PDB entry 1VQM | X-ray diffraction, 2.30 A resolution | chains 0 and R of the 32 polymer chains in the assembly

# Chain 0
Molecule: 23S ribosomal RNA
Organism: Haloarcula marismortui
Sequence (2922 nucleotides; row label = number of the first residue in the row):
     2 UUGGCUACUA UGCCAGCUGG UGGAUUGCUC GGCUCAGGCG CUGAUGAAGG ACGUGCCAAG
    62 CUGCGAUAAG CCAUGGGGAG CCGCACGGAG GCGAAGAACC AUGGAUUUCC GAAUGAGAAU
   122 CUCUCUAACA AUUGCUUCGC GCAAUGAGGA ACCCCGAGAA CUGAAACAUC UCAGUAUCGG
   182 GAGGAACAGA AAACGCAAUG UGAUGUCGUU AGUAACCGCG AGUGAACGCG AUACAGCCCA
   242 AACCGAAGCC CUCACGGGCA AUGUGGUGUC AGGGCUACCU CUCAUCAGCC GACCGUCUCG
   302 ACGAAGUCUC UUGGAACAGA GCGUGAUACA GGGUGACAAC CCCGUACUCG AGACCAGUAC
   362 GACGUGCGGU AGUGCCAGAG UAGCGGGGGU UGGAUAUCCC UCGCGAAUAA CGCAGGCAUC
   422 GACUGCGAAG GCUAAACACA ACCUGAGACC GAUAGUGAAC AAGUAGUGUG AACGAACGCU
   482 GCAAAGUACC CUCAGAAGGG AGGCGAAAUA GAGCAUGAAA UCAGUUGGCG AUCGAGCGAC
   542 AGGGCAUACA AGGUCCCUCG ACGAAUGACC GACGCGCGAG CGUCCAGUAA GACUCACGGG
   602 AAGCCGAUGU UCUGUCGUAC GUUUUGAAAA ACGAGCCAGG GAGUGUGUCU GCAUGGCAAG
   662 UCUAACCGGA GUAUCCGGGG AGGCACAGGG AAACCGACAU GGCCGCAGGG CUUUGCCCGA
   722 GGGCCGCCGU CUUCAAGGGC GGGGAGCCAU GUGGACACGA CCCGAAUCCG GACGAUCUAC
   782 GCAUGGACAA GAUGAAGCGU GCCGAAAGGC ACGUGGAAGU CUGUUAGAGU UGGUGUCCUA
   842 CAAUACCCUC UCGUGAUCUA UGUGUAGGGG UGAAAGGCCC AUCGAGUCCG GCAACAGCUG
   902 GUUCCAAUCG AAACAUGUCG AAGCAUGACC UCCGCCGAGG UAGUCUGUGA GGUAGAGCGA
   962 CCGAUUGGUG UGUCCGCCUC CGAGAGGAGU CGGCACACCU GUCAAACUCC AAACUUACAG
  1022 ACGCCGUUUG ACGCGGGGAU UCCGGUGCGC GGGGUAAGCC UGUGUACCAG GAGGGGAACA
  1082 ACCCAGAGAU AGGUUAAGGU CCCCAAGUGU GGAUUAAGUG UAAUCCUCUG AAGGUGGUCU
  1142 CGAGCCCUAG ACAGCCGGGA GGUGAGCUUA GAAGCAGCUA CCCUCUAAGA AAAGCGUAAC
  1202 AGCUUACCGG CCGAGGUUUG AGGCGCCCAA AAUGAUCGGG ACUCAAAUCC ACCACCGAGA
  1262 CCUGUCCGUA CCACUCAUAC UGGUAAUCGA GUAGAUUGGC GCUCUAAUUG GAUGGAAGUA
  1322 GGGGUGAAAA CUCCUAUGGA CCGAUUAGUG ACGAAAAUCC UGGCCAUAGU AGCAGCGAUA
  1382 GUCGGGUGAG AACCCCGACG GCCUAAUGGA UAAGGGUUCC UCAGCACUGC UGAUCAGCUG
  1442 AGGGUUAGCC GGUCCUAAGU CAUACCGCAA CUCGACUAUG ACGAAAUGGG AAACGGGUUA
  1502 AUAUUCCCGU GCCACUAUGC AGUGAAAGUU GACGCCCUGG GGUCGAUCAC GCUGGGCAUU
  1562 CGCCCAGUCG AACCGUCCAA CUCCGUGGAA GCCGUAAUGG CAGGAAGCGG ACGAACGGCG
  1622 GCAUAGGGAA ACGUGAUUCA ACCUGGGGCC CAUGAAAAGA CGAGCAUAGU GUCCGUACCG
  1682 AGAACCGACA CAGGUGUCCA UGGCGGCGAA AGCCAAGGCC UGUCGGGAGC AACCAACGUU
  1742 AGGGAAUUCG GCAAGUUAGU CCCGUACCUU CGGAAGAAGG GAUGCCUGCU CCGGAACGGA
  1802 GCAGGUCGCA GUGACUCGGA AGCUCGGACU GUCUAGUAAC AACAUAGGUG ACCGCAAAUC
  1862 CGCAAGGACU CGUACGGUCA CUGAAUCCUG CCCAGUGCAG GUAUCUGAAC ACCUCGUACA
  1922 AGAGGACGAA GGACCUGUCA ACGGCGGGGG UAACUAUGAC CCUCUUAAGG UAGCGUAGUA
  1982 CCUUGCCGCA UCAGUAGCGG CUUGCAUGAA UGGAUUAACC AGAGCUUCAC UGUCCCAACG
  2042 UUGGGCCCGG UGAACUGUAC AUUCCAGUGC GGAGUCUGGA GACACCCAGG GGGAAGCGAA
  2102 GACCCUAUGG AGCUUUACUG CAGGCUGUCG CUGAGACGUG GUCGCCGAUG UGCAGCAUAG
  2162 GUAGGAGACA CUACACAGGU ACCCGCGCUA GCGGGCCACC GAGUCAACAG UGAAAUACUA
  2222 CCCGUCGGUG ACUGCGACUC UCACUCCGGG AGGAGGACAC CGAUAGCCGG GCAGUUUGAC
  2282 UGGGGCGGUA CGCGCUCGAA AAGAUAUCGA GCGCGCCCUA UGGCUAUCUC AGCCGGGACA
  2342 GAGACCCGGC GAAGAGUGCA AGAGCAAAAG AUAGCUUGAC AGUGUUCUUC CCAACGAGGA
  2402 ACGCUGACGC GAAAGCGUGG UCUAGCGAAC CAAUUAGCCU GCUUGAUGCG GGCAAUUGAU
  2462 GACAGAAAAG CUACCCUAGG GAUAACAGAG UCGUCACUCG CAAGAGCACA UAUCGACCGA
  2522 GUGGCUUGCU ACCUCGAUGU CGGUUCCCUC CAUCCUGCCC GUGCAGAAGC GGGCAAGGGU
  2582 GAGGUUGUUC GCCUAUUAAA GGAGGUCGUG AGCUGGGUUU AGACCGUCGU GAGACAGGUC
  2642 GGCUGCUAUC UACUGGGUGU GUAAUGGUGU CUGACAAGAA CGACCGUAUA GUACGAGAGG
  2702 AACUACGGUU GGUGGCCACU GGUGUACCGG UUGUUCGAGA GAGCACGUGC CGGGUAGCCA
  2762 CGCCACACGG GGUAAGAGCU GAACGCAUCU AAGCUCGAAA CCCACUUGGA AAAGAGACAC
  2822 CGCCGAGGUC CCGCGUACAA GACGCGGUCG AUAGACUCGG GGUGUGCGCG UCGAGGUAAC
  2882 GAGACGUUAA GCCCACGAGC ACUAACAGAC CAAAGCCAUC AU
Not modelled in the structure: 2-9, 126-127, 715, 971-998, 1560, 1952-1963, 2137-2236, 2339-2343, 2665-2666, 2915-2923
Modified / non-standard residues: 1MA (6-hydro-1-methyladenosine-5'-monophosphate) at position 628, OMU (o2'-methyluridine 5'-monophosphate) at position 2587, OMG (o2'-methylguanosine-5'-monophosphate) at position 2588, UR3 (3-methyluridine-5'-monophoshate) at position 2619, PSU (pseudouridine-5'-monophosphate) at position 2621
Differences from the reference sequence: modified residue (628, 2587-2588, 2619, 2621)

# Chain R
Name: 50S ribosomal protein L22P
Organism: Haloarcula marismortui
Reference sequence: P10970 (RL22_HALMA); residue numbers follow UniProt; this construct covers 0-154
Amino-acid sequence (155 residues; row label = number of the first residue in the row; numbering starts at 0):
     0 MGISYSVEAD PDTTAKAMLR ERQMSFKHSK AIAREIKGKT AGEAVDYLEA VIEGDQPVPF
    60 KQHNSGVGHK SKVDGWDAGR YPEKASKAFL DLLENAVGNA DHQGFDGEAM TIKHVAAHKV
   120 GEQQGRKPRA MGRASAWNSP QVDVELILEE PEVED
Not modelled in the structure: 0, 151-154

# How chain 0 and chain R interact
Residue-residue contacts (132):
  A11(0) - Lys60(R)  hydrogen bond to the phosphate
  A11(0) - Trp75(R)  sugar contact
  U12(0) - Lys60(R)  salt bridge to the phosphate
  U12(0) - Trp75(R)  sugar contact
  G13(0) - Gln61(R)  phosphate contact
  U19(0) - Ser5(R)  hydrogen bond to the sugar
  G20(0) - Ile2(R)  sugar contact
  G20(0) - Ser3(R)  hydrogen bond to the sugar
  G20(0) - Tyr4(R)  sugar contact
  G20(0) - Ser5(R)  sugar contact
  G20(0) - His117(R)  base contact
  G21(0) - Gly1(R)  sugar contact
  G21(0) - Ile2(R)  phosphate contact
  G21(0) - Ser3(R)  hydrogen bond to the phosphate
  G21(0) - Lys118(R)  sugar contact
  G21(0) - Val119(R)  sugar contact
  U22(0) - Gly1(R)  hydrogen bond to the phosphate
  U22(0) - Val119(R)  sugar contact
  C492(0) - His101(R)  hydrogen bond to the sugar
  C494(0) - Glu93(R)  sugar contact
  G499(0) - Arg19(R)  phosphate contact
  G499(0) - Asn94(R)  hydrogen bond to the base
  G500(0) - Tyr4(R)  phosphate contact
  G500(0) - Ala16(R)  sugar contact
  G500(0) - Met17(R)  hydrogen bond to the sugar
  G500(0) - Arg19(R)  salt bridge to the phosphate
  G500(0) - Asn94(R)  hydrogen bond to the sugar
  G500(0) - Asn98(R)  base contact
  G501(0) - Tyr4(R)  hydrogen bond to the phosphate
  G501(0) - Lys15(R)  sugar contact
  G501(0) - Met17(R)  phosphate contact
  G501(0) - Asn98(R)  hydrogen bond to the sugar
  G501(0) - Gln102(R)  sugar contact
  C523(0) - Phe25(R)  sugar contact
  C523(0) - Lys29(R)  hydrogen bond to the phosphate
  A524(0) - Phe25(R)  sugar contact
  A524(0) - Lys29(R)  salt bridge to the phosphate
  A524(0) - Gln61(R)  phosphate contact
  A524(0) - Ala115(R)  sugar contact
  A524(0) - Ala116(R)  hydrogen bond to the sugar
  A524(0) - His117(R)  hydrogen bond to the base
  G525(0) - Arg33(R)  salt bridge to the phosphate
  G525(0) - Lys36(R)  phosphate contact
  G525(0) - His113(R)  hydrogen bond to the sugar
  G525(0) - Ala115(R)  sugar contact
  U526(0) - Lys36(R)  salt bridge to the phosphate
  U840(0) - Arg128(R)  hydrogen bond to the sugar
  U840(0) - Ala129(R)  phosphate contact
  A841(0) - Arg128(R)  salt bridge to the phosphate
  A841(0) - Ala129(R)  hydrogen bond to the phosphate
  A841(0) - Met130(R)  base contact
  A843(0) - Arg128(R)  phosphate contact
  A843(0) - Ala129(R)  phosphate contact
  A844(0) - Ala129(R)  phosphate contact
  A844(0) - Met130(R)  hydrogen bond to the phosphate
  A844(0) - Gly131(R)  phosphate contact
  A1369(0) - Lys26(R)  hydrogen bond to the sugar
  A1369(0) - Ser64(R)  hydrogen bond to the phosphate
  G1370(0) - Ser24(R)  hydrogen bond to the base
  G1370(0) - Lys26(R)  salt bridge to the phosphate
  G1370(0) - His27(R)  base contact
  G1370(0) - His62(R)  salt bridge to the phosphate
  G1370(0) - Asn63(R)  phosphate contact
  G1370(0) - Ser64(R)  hydrogen bond to the phosphate
  G1370(0) - Arg79(R)  sugar contact
  G1370(0) - Pro139(R)  base contact
  U1371(0) - Ser64(R)  sugar contact
  U1371(0) - Arg79(R)  salt bridge to the phosphate
  A1372(0) - Trp136(R)  base contact
  G1373(0) - Trp136(R)  base contact
  C1428(0) - Gln22(R)  phosphate contact
  C1428(0) - Gln122(R)  hydrogen bond to the phosphate
  C1431(0) - Lys126(R)  hydrogen bond to the base
  A1689(0) - Pro127(R)  base contact
  A1689(0) - Arg128(R)  hydrogen bond to the base
  A1689(0) - Gly131(R)  base contact
  A1689(0) - Arg132(R)  hydrogen bond to the base
  A1689(0) - Ala133(R)  base contact
  C1690(0) - Pro127(R)  base contact
  C2048(0) - Gly65(R)  phosphate contact
  C2048(0) - Lys69(R)  phosphate contact
  C2049(0) - Gly67(R)  phosphate contact
  C2049(0) - Lys69(R)  salt bridge to the phosphate
  C2049(0) - Arg79(R)  salt bridge to the phosphate
  C2049(0) - Tyr80(R)  phosphate contact
  G2050(0) - Arg79(R)  salt bridge to the phosphate
  G2050(0) - Tyr80(R)  hydrogen bond to the phosphate
  G2050(0) - Pro81(R)  phosphate contact
  G2050(0) - Glu82(R)  hydrogen bond to the sugar
  G2051(0) - His27(R)  phosphate contact
  G2051(0) - Pro81(R)  phosphate contact
  G2051(0) - Glu82(R)  hydrogen bond to the phosphate
  G2051(0) - Lys83(R)  hydrogen bond to the phosphate
  U2052(0) - Lys83(R)  salt bridge to the phosphate
  U2052(0) - Trp136(R)  sugar contact
  G2053(0) - Trp136(R)  sugar contact
  G2053(0) - Asn137(R)  hydrogen bond to the phosphate
  G2053(0) - Ser138(R)  hydrogen bond to the phosphate
  A2054(0) - Arg128(R)  hydrogen bond to the base
  A2054(0) - Ser134(R)  hydrogen bond to the sugar
  A2054(0) - Ala135(R)  hydrogen bond to the sugar
  A2054(0) - Trp136(R)  sugar contact
  A2054(0) - Asn137(R)  hydrogen bond to the phosphate
  A2055(0) - Arg128(R)  hydrogen bond to the sugar
  A2055(0) - Arg132(R)  hydrogen bond to the sugar
  A2055(0) - Ser134(R)  sugar contact
  A2055(0) - Ala135(R)  phosphate contact
  C2086(0) - Trp75(R)  sugar contact
  C2087(0) - His68(R)  hydrogen bond to the sugar
  C2087(0) - Asp76(R)  sugar contact
  C2088(0) - Asn63(R)  phosphate contact
  C2088(0) - Ser64(R)  phosphate contact
  C2088(0) - Gly65(R)  hydrogen bond to the phosphate
  C2088(0) - Val66(R)  sugar contact
  C2088(0) - His68(R)  sugar contact
  A2089(0) - Gly65(R)  phosphate contact
  U2648(0) - Arg128(R)  base contact
  G2657(0) - His68(R)  base contact
  G2658(0) - His68(R)  hydrogen bond to the sugar
  G2658(0) - Asp76(R)  hydrogen bond to the base
  U2659(0) - Trp75(R)  hydrogen bond to the sugar
  U2659(0) - Asp76(R)  hydrogen bond to the sugar
  G2660(0) - Gly74(R)  hydrogen bond to the phosphate
  G2660(0) - Trp75(R)  phosphate contact
  C2831(0) - Lys71(R)  phosphate contact
  C2832(0) - Lys71(R)  salt bridge to the phosphate
  A2841(0) - Gly67(R)  sugar contact
  A2841(0) - His68(R)  hydrogen bond to the sugar
  A2841(0) - Lys69(R)  sugar contact
  G2842(0) - His68(R)  sugar contact
  G2842(0) - Ser70(R)  phosphate contact
  A2843(0) - Ser70(R)  phosphate contact
Other interface residues (no listed pair), chain 0 (57 interface residues in all): U493, A502, U510, U1368, A1427, U1429
Other interface residues (no listed pair), chain R (68 interface residues in all): Val6, Val72, Asp73, Gly78, Gln123

# Summary
57 residues of chain 0 and 68 residues of chain R are in contact, with 46 hydrogen bonds and 14 salt bridges.
Polar contacts include G499(0)-Asn94(R), A524(0)-His117(R) and G1370(0)-Ser24(R).
Chain 0 is 23S ribosomal RNA and chain R is 50S ribosomal protein L22P, both from Haloarcula marismortui; the
structure, The structure of the transition state analogue "DAN" bound to the large ribosomal subunit of
haloarcula ..., was determined by X-ray diffraction together with 1VQ4, 1VQ5, 1VQ8, 1VQ9, 1VQK, 1VQL, 1VQO and
1VQP from the same study.
